5W51 - chains A and R of the 13 polymer chains in the assembly; structure by X-ray diffraction, 3.40 A resolution.

# Chain A
Protein: DNA-directed RNA polymerase II subunit RPB1
Organism: Saccharomyces cerevisiae (strain ATCC 204508 / S288c)
Notes: EC 2.7.7.6
UniProtKB: P04050 (RPB1_YEAST); residues 1-1733 here = UniProt positions 1-1733
Sequence (1733 residues; row label = number of the first residue in the row):
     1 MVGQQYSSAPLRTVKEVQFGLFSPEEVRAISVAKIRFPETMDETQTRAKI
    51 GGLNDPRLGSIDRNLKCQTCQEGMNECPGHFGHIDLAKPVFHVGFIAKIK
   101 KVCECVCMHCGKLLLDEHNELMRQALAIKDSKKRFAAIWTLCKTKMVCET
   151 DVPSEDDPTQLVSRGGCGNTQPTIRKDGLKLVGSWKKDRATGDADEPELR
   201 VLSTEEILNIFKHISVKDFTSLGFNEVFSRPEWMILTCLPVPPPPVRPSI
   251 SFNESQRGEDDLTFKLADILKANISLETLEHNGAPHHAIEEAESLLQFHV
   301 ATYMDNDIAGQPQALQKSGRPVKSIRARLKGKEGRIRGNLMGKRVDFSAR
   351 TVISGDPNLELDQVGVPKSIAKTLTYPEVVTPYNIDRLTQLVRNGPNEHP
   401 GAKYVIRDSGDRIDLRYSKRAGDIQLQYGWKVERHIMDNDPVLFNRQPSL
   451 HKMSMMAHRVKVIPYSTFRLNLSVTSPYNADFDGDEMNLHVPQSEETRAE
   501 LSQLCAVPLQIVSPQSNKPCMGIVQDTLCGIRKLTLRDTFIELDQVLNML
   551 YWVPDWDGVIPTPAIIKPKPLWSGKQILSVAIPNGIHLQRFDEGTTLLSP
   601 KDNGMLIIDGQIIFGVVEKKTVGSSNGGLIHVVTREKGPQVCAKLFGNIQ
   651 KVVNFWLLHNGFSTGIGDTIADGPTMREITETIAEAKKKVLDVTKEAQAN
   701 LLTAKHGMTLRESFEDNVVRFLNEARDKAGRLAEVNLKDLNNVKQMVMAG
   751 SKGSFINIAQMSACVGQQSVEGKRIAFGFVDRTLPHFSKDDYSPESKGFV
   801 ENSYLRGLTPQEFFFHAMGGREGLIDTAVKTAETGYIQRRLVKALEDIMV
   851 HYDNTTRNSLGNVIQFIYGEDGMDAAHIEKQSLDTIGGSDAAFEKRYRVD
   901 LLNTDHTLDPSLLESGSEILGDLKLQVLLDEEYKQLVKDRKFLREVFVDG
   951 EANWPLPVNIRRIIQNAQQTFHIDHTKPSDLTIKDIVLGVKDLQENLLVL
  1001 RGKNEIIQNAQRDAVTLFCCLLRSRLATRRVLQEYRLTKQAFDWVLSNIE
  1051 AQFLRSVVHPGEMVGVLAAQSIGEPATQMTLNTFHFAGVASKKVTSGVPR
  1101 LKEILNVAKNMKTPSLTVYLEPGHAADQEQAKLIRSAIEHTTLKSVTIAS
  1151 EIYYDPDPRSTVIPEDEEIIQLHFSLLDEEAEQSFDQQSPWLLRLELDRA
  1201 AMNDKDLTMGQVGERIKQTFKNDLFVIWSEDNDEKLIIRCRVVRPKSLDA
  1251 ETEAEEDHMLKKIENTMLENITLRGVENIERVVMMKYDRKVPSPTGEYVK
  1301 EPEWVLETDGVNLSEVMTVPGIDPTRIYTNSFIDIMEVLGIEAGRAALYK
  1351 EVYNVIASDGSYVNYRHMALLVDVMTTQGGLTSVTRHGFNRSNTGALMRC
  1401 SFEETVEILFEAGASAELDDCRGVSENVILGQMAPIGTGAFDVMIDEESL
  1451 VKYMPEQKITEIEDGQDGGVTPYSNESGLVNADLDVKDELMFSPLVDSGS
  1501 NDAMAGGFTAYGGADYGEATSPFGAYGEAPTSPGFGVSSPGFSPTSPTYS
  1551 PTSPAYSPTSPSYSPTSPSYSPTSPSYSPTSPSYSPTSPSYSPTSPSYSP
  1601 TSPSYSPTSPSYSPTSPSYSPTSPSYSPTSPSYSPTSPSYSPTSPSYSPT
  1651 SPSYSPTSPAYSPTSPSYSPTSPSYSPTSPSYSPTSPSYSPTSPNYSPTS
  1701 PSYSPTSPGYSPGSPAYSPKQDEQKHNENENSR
Unresolved in the structure: 1-2, 149-166, 186-200, 253-258, 1080-1092, 1176-1186, 1244-1256, 1450-1733
Ion coordination: Zn2+ site 1: Cys-70, Cys-77, His-80; Zn2+ site 2: His-109, Cys-110, Cys-148; Mg2+: Asp-481, Asp-483, Asp-485 (together with 2KH) (shared with G9(R) of chain R)
Small-molecule neighbours: 2KH (5'-O-[(S)-hydroxy{[(S)-hydroxy(phosphonooxy)phosphoryl]amino}phosphoryl]uridine): Arg-446, Pro-448, Asn-479, Asp-481, Asp-483, Asp-485, Lys-752
Curated features (UniProtKB/Swiss-Prot):
  - region: Pro-248 to Asp-260 (Lid loop), Asn-306 to Lys-323 (Rudder loop), Pro-810 to Glu-822 (Bridging helix)
  - binding site (Zn(2+)): Cys-67, Cys-70, Cys-77, His-80, Cys-107, Cys-110, Cys-148, Cys-167
  - binding site (Mg(2+)): Asp-481, Asp-483, Asp-485
  - modified residue: Thr-1471 (Phosphothreonine)
  - cross-link (Glycyl lysine isopeptide (Lys-Gly)): Lys-695 (interchain with G-Cter in ubiquitin), Lys-1246 (interchain with G-Cter in ubiquitin), Lys-1350 (interchain with G-Cter in ubiquitin)

# Chain R
Molecule: 9-nt RNA strand
Sequence (9 nucleotides; each row starts with the number of its first residue):
     1 AUGGAGAGG
Ion coordination: Mg2+: G9 (together with 2KH) (shared with Asp-481(A), Asp-483(A), Asp-485(A) of chain A)

# Chain A / chain R interface
Residue-residue contacts - 8 pairs, chain A then chain R:
  Arg-320(A) / U2(R)  sugar contact
  Arg-350(A) / G8(R)  base contact
  Arg-446(A) / G9(R)  hydrogen bond to the sugar
  Gln-447(A) / G9(R)  base contact
  Pro-448(A) / G9(R)  base contact
  Asp-481(A) / G9(R)  phosphate contact
  Asp-483(A) / G9(R)  sugar contact
  Asp-485(A) / G9(R)  hydrogen bond to the sugar
Interface residues without a listed pair, chain A (11 interface residues in all): Lys-323, Gly-484, Glu-486
Interface residues without a listed pair, chain R (4 interface residues in all): G3

# Overview
11 residues of chain A face 4 of chain R across their interface; the contacts include 2 hydrogen bonds. Polar
contacts include Arg-446(A)/G9(R) and Asp-485(A)/G9(R). Ligands of chain A: compound 2KH. From UniProt: 8
Zn2+-binding residues and 3 Mg2+-binding residues on chain A.
Here chain A is DNA-directed RNA polymerase II subunit RPB1 (Saccharomyces cerevisiae (strain ATCC 204508 /
S288c)) and chain R is a 9-nt RNA strand. Entry 5W51 (Pol II elongation complex with an
N6-methyladenine-containing template and a matched UMPNPP) was determined by X-ray diffraction together with
5W4U from the same study.
